Entry 6PDU (X-ray diffraction, 1.95 A resolution); this record covers chains L and H of the 3 polymer chains in the assembly.

# Chain L
Name: antibody 13N024-a.01, light chain
Source organism: Homo sapiens
Notes: antibody fragment or engineered binder
Sequence (219 residues; row label = number of the first residue in the row; a row labelled like 30A-30E holds insertion residues (30A, then the next letters in order)):
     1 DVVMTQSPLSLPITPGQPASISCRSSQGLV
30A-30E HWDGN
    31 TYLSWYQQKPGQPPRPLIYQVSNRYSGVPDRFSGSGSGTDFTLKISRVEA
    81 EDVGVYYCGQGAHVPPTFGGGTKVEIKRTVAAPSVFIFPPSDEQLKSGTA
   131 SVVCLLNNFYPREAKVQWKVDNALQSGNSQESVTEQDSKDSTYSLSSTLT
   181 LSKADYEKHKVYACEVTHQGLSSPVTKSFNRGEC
Disulfide bonds: Cys23-Cys88, Cys134-Cys194

# Chain H
Name: antibody 13N024-a.01, heavy chain
Source organism: Homo sapiens
Notes: antibody fragment or engineered binder
Sequence (216 residues; each row starts with the number of its first residue; note: 5 numbers in that range are skipped by the numbering (no residue carries them; nothing is unmodelled there); a row labelled like 82A-82C holds insertion residues (82A, then the next letters in order)):
     1 QVQLVESGGGLVKPGGSQRLSCVVSGLTLSTSDIHWVRQAPGKGLEWVSV
    51 IS
   52A T
    53 NGVATYYAESVKGRFTISRDIAKNSFFLQM
82A-82C NSL
    83 RVEDTAVYYCTDF
   101 DFWGQGALVTVSSASTKGPSVFPLAPSSKSTSGGTAALGCLVKDYFPEPV
   151 TVSWNSGALTSGVHTFPAVLQSSGLYSLSSVVTVPSSSLGTQTYICNVNH
   201 KPSNTKVDKKVEPKSCD
Disulfide bonds: Cys22-Cys92, Cys140-Cys196

# Chain L / chain H interface
Residue-residue contacts - 66 pairs, chain L then chain H:
  Tyr36(L) - Phe95(H)
  Tyr36(L) - Trp103(H)
  Gln38(L) - Gln39(H)  hydrogen bond
  Gln38(L) - Tyr91(H)
  Gln42(L) - Tyr91(H)
  Pro43(L) - Tyr91(H)  hydrophobic
  Pro43(L) - Trp103(H)  hydrophobic
  Pro43(L) - Gly104(H)
  Pro44(L) - Leu45(H)  hydrophobic
  Pro44(L) - Trp103(H)
  Pro46(L) - Phe95(H)
  Pro46(L) - Asp101(H)
  Pro46(L) - Trp103(H)
  Tyr55(L) - Phe95(H)
  Tyr55(L) - Asp101(H)  hydrogen bond
  Tyr87(L) - Gln39(H)  hydrogen bond
  Tyr87(L) - Lys43(H)
  Tyr87(L) - Gly44(H)
  Tyr87(L) - Leu45(H)  hydrophobic
  Pro95(L) - Trp47(H)  hydrophobic
  Pro96(L) - Trp47(H)
  Pro96(L) - Phe95(H)  hydrophobic
  Phe98(L) - Leu45(H)
  Phe98(L) - Phe95(H)  hydrophobic
  Phe116(L) - Lys129(H)
  Phe116(L) - Ser130(H)
  Phe116(L) - Thr131(H)
  Phe116(L) - Ser132(H)
  Phe116(L) - Ala137(H)  hydrophobic
  Ile117(L) - Lys129(H)  hydrogen bond (backbone-backbone)
  Ile117(L) - Ser130(H)
  Phe118(L) - Leu124(H)
  Phe118(L) - Ala125(H)
  Phe118(L) - Ser130(H)
  Phe118(L) - Ala137(H)
  Ser121(L) - Phe122(H)
  Ser121(L) - Pro123(H)
  Glu123(L) - Pro123(H)
  Glu123(L) - Lys209(H)  salt bridge
  Gln124(L) - Phe122(H)
  Gln124(L) - Lys143(H)
  Ser131(L) - Leu141(H)
  Ser131(L) - Lys143(H)
  Val133(L) - Leu124(H)  hydrophobic
  Leu135(L) - Ala137(H)  hydrophobic
  Leu135(L) - Phe166(H)  hydrophobic
  Leu135(L) - Val181(H)  hydrophobic
  Asn137(L) - His164(H)
  Asn137(L) - Thr183(H)
  Asn138(L) - His164(H)  hydrogen bond
  Gln160(L) - Val169(H)
  Gln160(L) - Leu170(H)  hydrogen bond (side chain-backbone)
  Gln160(L) - Gln171(H)
  Glu161(L) - Val169(H)
  Ser162(L) - Phe166(H)
  Ser162(L) - Pro167(H)  hydrogen bond (side chain-backbone)
  Ser162(L) - Val169(H)
  Val163(L) - Pro167(H)
  Thr164(L) - Phe166(H)
  Ser174(L) - His164(H)  hydrogen bond
  Ser174(L) - Phe166(H)
  Leu175(L) - Phe166(H)
  Ser176(L) - Phe166(H)
  Ser176(L) - Ser179(H)  hydrogen bond
  Ser208(L) - Lys129(H)  hydrogen bond (backbone-side chain)
  Cys214(L) - Cys216(H)  disulfide
Interface residues without a listed pair, chain L (38 interface residues in all): Val94, Ser114, Ser127, Thr129, Lys207, Phe209
Interface residues without a listed pair, chain H (41 interface residues in all): His35, Val37, Tyr58, Gln105, Val121, Ser128, Thr135, Leu138, Thr165
Cross-chain cystine bridges: Cys214(L)-Cys216(H)

# Summary
38 residues of chain L and 41 residues of chain H are in contact; the contacts include 1 disulfide bond, 10
hydrogen bonds and 1 salt bridge. Polar contacts include Glu123(L)-Lys209(H), Gln38(L)-Gln39(H) and
Tyr55(L)-Asp101(H).
Chain L is antibody 13N024-a.01, light chain and chain H is antibody 13N024-a.01, heavy chain, both from Homo
sapiens; the structure, Vaccine-elicited NHP FP-targeting antibody 13N024-a.01 in complex with HIV fusion
peptide (residue 512-519), was determined by X-ray diffraction.
